PDB entry 1E4K | X-ray diffraction, 3.20 A resolution | chains A and B of the 3 polymer chains in the assembly

== Chain A (and B) ==
Protein: FC fragment of human IGG1
From: Homo sapiens
Notes: fragment: fc fragment; chain B of this document is another copy of the same molecule, construct and numbering; everything in this record applies to it too
Reference sequence: P01857 (GC1_HUMAN); residues 223-447 here correspond to UniProt positions 106-330 (UniProt number = residue number - 117)
Chain sequence (225 residues; row label = number of the first residue in the row):
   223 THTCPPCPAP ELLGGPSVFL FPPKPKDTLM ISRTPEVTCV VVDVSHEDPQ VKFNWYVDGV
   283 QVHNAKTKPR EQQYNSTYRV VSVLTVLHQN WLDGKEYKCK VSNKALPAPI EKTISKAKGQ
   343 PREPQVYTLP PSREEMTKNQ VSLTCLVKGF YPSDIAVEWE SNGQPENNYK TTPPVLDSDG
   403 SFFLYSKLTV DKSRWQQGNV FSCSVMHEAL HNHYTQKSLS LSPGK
Unresolved in the structure: 223-228, 445-447
Cystine bridges: Cys261-Cys321, Cys367-Cys425
Covalent attachments: glycan linked to Asn297

== Chain A / chain B interface ==
Contacting residue pairs - 44 pairs, chain A then chain B:
  Cys229(A) - Cys229(B)  disulfide
  Cys229(A) - Pro230(B)  hydrogen bond (side chain-backbone)
  Cys229(A) - Pro232(B)
  Ala231(A) - Cys229(B)
  Pro232(A) - Cys229(B)
  Pro232(A) - Pro230(B)
  Gln347(A) - Lys360(B)  hydrogen bond
  Tyr349(A) - Ser354(B)
  Tyr349(A) - Glu357(B)
  Thr350(A) - Ser354(B)  hydrogen bond (backbone-side chain)
  Leu351(A) - Leu351(B)  hydrophobic
  Leu351(A) - Pro352(B)
  Leu351(A) - Ser354(B)
  Pro352(A) - Leu351(B)
  Ser354(A) - Tyr349(B)
  Ser354(A) - Thr350(B)  hydrogen bond (side chain-backbone)
  Arg355(A) - Ser444(B)  hydrogen bond (side chain-backbone)
  Glu357(A) - Tyr349(B)
  Lys360(A) - Gln347(B)  hydrogen bond
  Lys360(A) - Tyr349(B)  hydrogen bond
  Ser364(A) - Lys370(B)
  Thr366(A) - Tyr407(B)  hydrogen bond
  Leu368(A) - Thr366(B)
  Lys370(A) - Ser364(B)
  Lys370(A) - Lys409(B)
  Asn390(A) - Ser400(B)
  Lys392(A) - Leu398(B)
  Lys392(A) - Asp399(B)
  Lys392(A) - Ser400(B)
  Lys392(A) - Phe405(B)
  Thr394(A) - Thr394(B)
  Thr394(A) - Val397(B)
  Leu398(A) - Lys392(B)
  Asp399(A) - Lys409(B)  salt bridge
  Ser400(A) - Lys392(B)
  Phe405(A) - Lys409(B)
  Tyr407(A) - Thr366(B)  hydrogen bond
  Tyr407(A) - Tyr407(B)  hydrophobic
  Tyr407(A) - Lys409(B)
  Lys409(A) - Leu368(B)
  Lys409(A) - Lys370(B)
  Lys409(A) - Asp399(B)  salt bridge
  Lys409(A) - Phe405(B)
  Lys409(A) - Tyr407(B)
Also at the interface, not in a pair above, chain A (33 interface residues in all): Pro230, Pro353, Glu356, Thr393, Val397, Asp401, Ser408, Thr411
Also at the interface, not in a pair above, chain B (29 interface residues in all): Ala231, Thr393, Pro395, Ser408
Disulfides between the chains: Cys229(A)-Cys229(B)

== In short ==
33 residues of chain A and 29 residues of chain B are in contact, with 1 disulfide bond, 9 hydrogen bonds and
2 salt bridges. Polar pairs include Asp399(A)-Lys409(B), Cys229(A)-Pro230(B) and Gln347(A)-Lys360(B).
Both chains are FC fragment of human IGG1 (Homo sapiens). Entry 1E4K (Crystal structure of soluble human IGG1
FC fragment-FC-gamma receptor III complex) was determined by X-ray diffraction, deposited together with 1E4J.
